9GGD - chains A and T of the 5 polymer chains in the assembly; structure by electron microscopy, 2.67 A resolution.

[Chain A]
Molecule: DNA polymerase subunit gamma-1
Organism: Homo sapiens
Notes: EC 2.7.7.7, 3.1.11.-, 4.2.99.-
Reference sequence: P54098 (DPOG1_HUMAN); residue numbers follow UniProt; this construct covers 26-1239
Sequence (1221 residues; each row starts with the number of its first residue):
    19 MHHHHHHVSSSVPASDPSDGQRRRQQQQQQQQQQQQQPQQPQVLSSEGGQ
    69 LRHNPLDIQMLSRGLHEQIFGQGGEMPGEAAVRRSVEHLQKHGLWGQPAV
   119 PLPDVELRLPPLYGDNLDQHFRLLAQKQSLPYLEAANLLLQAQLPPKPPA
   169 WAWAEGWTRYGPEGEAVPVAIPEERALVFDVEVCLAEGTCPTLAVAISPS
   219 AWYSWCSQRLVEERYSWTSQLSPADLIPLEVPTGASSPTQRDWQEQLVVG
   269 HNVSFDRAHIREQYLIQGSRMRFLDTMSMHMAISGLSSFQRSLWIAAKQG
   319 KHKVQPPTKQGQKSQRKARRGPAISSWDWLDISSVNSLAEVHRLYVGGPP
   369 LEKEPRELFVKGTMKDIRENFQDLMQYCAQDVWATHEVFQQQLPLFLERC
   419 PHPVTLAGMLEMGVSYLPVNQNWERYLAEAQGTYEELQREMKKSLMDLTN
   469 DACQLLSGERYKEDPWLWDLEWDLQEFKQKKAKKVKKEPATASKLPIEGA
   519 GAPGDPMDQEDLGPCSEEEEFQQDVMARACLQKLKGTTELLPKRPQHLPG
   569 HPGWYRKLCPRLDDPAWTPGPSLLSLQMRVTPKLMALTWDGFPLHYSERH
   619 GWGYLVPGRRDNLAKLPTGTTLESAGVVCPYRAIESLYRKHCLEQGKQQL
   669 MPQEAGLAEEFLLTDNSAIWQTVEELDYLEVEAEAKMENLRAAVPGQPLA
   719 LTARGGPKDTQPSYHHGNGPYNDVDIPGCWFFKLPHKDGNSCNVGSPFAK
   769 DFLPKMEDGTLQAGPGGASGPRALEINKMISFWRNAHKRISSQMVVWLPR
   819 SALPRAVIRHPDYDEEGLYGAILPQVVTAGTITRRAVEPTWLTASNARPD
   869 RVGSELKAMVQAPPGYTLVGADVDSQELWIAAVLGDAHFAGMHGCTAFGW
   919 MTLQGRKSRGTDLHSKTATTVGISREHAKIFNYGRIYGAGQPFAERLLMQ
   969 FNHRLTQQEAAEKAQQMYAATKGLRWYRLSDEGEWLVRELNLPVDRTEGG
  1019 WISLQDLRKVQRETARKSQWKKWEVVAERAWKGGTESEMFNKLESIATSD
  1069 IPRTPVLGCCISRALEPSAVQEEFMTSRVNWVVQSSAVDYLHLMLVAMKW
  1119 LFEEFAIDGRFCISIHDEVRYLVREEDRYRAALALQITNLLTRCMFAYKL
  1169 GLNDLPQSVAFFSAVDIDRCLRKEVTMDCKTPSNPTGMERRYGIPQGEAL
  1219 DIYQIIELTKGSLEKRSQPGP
Not modelled in the structure: 19-66, 249-262, 318-341, 499-531, 627-647, 663-730, 989-1050, 1234-1239
Differences from the reference sequence: initiating methionine (19); expression tag (20-25); engineered mutation Thr467 (Ala in P54098)
Metal / ion sites: Ca2+: Asp890, Val891, Asp1135 (together with 2'-deoxycytidine-5'-triphosphate)
Ligand contacts:
  - A1IK1 (1-[(4S)-8-chloranyl-3,4-dihydro-2H-chromen-4-yl]-3-(1-phenylpyrazol-3-yl)urea): Gln564, His565, Leu566, Pro567, His569, Tyr573, Cys577, Pro578, Leu580, Trp585, Pro587, Gly588
  - 2'-deoxycytidine-5'-triphosphate (DCP): Arg853, Asp890, Val891, Asp892, Ser893, Gln894, Glu895, Lys925, His932, Arg943, Lys947, Ile948, Tyr951, Tyr955, Asp1135
Swiss-Prot annotation at these positions:
  - region: Gln43 to Gln55 (Does not contribute to polymerase and exonuclease enzymatic activities), Thr858 to Asn864 (Trigger loop)
  - motif: Val196 to Glu200 (Exo I), Val267 to Arg275 (Exo II), Tyr395 to Thr403 (Exo III), Val887 to Leu896 (Pol A), Arg943 to Gly958 (Pol B), His1134 to Val1141 (Pol C)
  - active site: Asp198 (Exonuclease activity)
  - binding site (DNA): Ser306, Ser593, Lys806, Thr849, Thr1094, Ser1095
  - binding site (RNA): Arg579, His754, Gly763, Lys768, Ser863, Arg869
  - binding site (a 2'-deoxyribonucleoside 5'-triphosphate): Asp890, Val891, Ser893, Glu895, Arg943, Lys947, Tyr951, Asp1135
  - binding site (Mg(2+)): Asp890, Val891, Asp1135
  - site (Critical for replication fidelity and mismatch recognition): Arg853, Gln1102
  - natural variant: Gln55 (Q55QQ; Q55QQQ), Arg227 (R227W: In PEOB1 and MTDPS4B), Arg232 (R232G: In MTDPS4A; R232H: In LS), Leu244 (L244P: In MTDPS4A), Thr251 (T251I: In PEOB1, MTDPS4A and MTDPS4B), Gly268 (G268A: In PEOB1), Arg275 (R275Q: Found in a patient with epileptic encephalopathy, developmental delay and moderate intellectual disability; uncertain significance), His277 (H277L: In PEOB1; uncertain significance), Gly303 (G303R: In MTDPS4A), Leu304 (L304R: In PEOB1 and SANDO; L304SANDO: In PEOB1), Ser305 (S305R: In MTDPS4A), Gln308 (Q308H: In PEOB1), 51 further natural variant entries in UniProt
  - mutagenesis: Asp198 (D198A: Abolishes exonuclease activity; when associated with A-200. Decreases polymerase exonucleolytic proofreading by 30-fold for the T:G mismatch and by 14-fold for the A:A mismatch ...), Glu200 (E200A: Abolishes exonuclease activity; when associated with A-198. Decreases polymerase exonucleolytic proofreading by 30-fold for the T:G mismatch and by 14-fold for the A:A mismatch ...), Asp274 (D274A: Unable to idle at the 5'-end of the nascent DNA strand. Continues DNA synthesis into double-stranded DNA past the 5'-end creating a flap structure that cannot be ligated), Lys498 (K498C: Decreases processive DNA synthesis), Lys499 (K499C: Decreases processive DNA synthesis), Lys501 (K501C: Decreases processive DNA synthesis), Val543 to Leu558 (Markedly decreases the stimulation by POLG2, resulting in impaired processive DNA synthesis), Leu549 (L549N: Decreases processive DNA synthesis), Leu552 (L552N: Decreases processive DNA synthesis), Lys553 (K553N: Decreases processive DNA synthesis), Arg853 (R853A: Abolishes primer DNA extention in the presence of dNTPs. Impairs intrinsic polymerase processivity. Enhances exonuclease activity leading to primer DNA degradation), Asp890 (D890N: Abolishes DNA polymerase activity), 1 further mutagenesis entry in UniProt
From the paper describing this entry:
  - binding site for A1IK1: Leu566, His569, Trp585, Gly588
  - disease-associated variants - R232H, A467T: decreased catalytic activity
  - mutagenesis - L566A, H569A, W585A: abolished binding to A1IK1

[Chain T]
Molecule: template strand (40-nt DNA)
Sequence (40 nucleotides; each row starts with the number of its first residue):
     1 TTTTTTTTTTATCCGGGCTCCTCTAGACTCGACCGCATGC
Not modelled in the structure: 1-13, 34-40

[Chain A / chain T interface]
Contacting residue pairs (49):
  Leu304(A) - DC18(T)  phosphate contact
  Ser305(A) - DG17(T)  hydrogen bond to the phosphate
  Ser305(A) - DC18(T)  phosphate contact
  Ser306(A) - DC18(T)  hydrogen bond to the phosphate
  Arg309(A) - DT19(T)  salt bridge to the phosphate
  Lys498(A) - DC33(T)  salt bridge to the phosphate
  Pro560(A) - DC33(T)  phosphate contact
  Lys561(A) - DC33(T)  phosphate contact
  Ser593(A) - DC23(T)  hydrogen bond to the phosphate
  Gln595(A) - DC23(T)  sugar contact
  Met596(A) - DC23(T)  phosphate contact
  Met596(A) - DT24(T)  phosphate contact
  Arg597(A) - DT24(T)  hydrogen bond to the phosphate
  Arg597(A) - DA25(T)  salt bridge to the phosphate
  Arg802(A) - DC21(T)  phosphate contact
  Asn803(A) - DC21(T)  sugar contact
  Lys806(A) - DC21(T)  salt bridge to the phosphate
  Lys806(A) - DT22(T)  salt bridge to the phosphate
  Arg807(A) - DC20(T)  sugar contact
  Gly848(A) - DC18(T)  phosphate contact
  Thr849(A) - DG17(T)  phosphate contact
  Thr849(A) - DC18(T)  phosphate contact
  Ile850(A) - DG17(T)  phosphate contact
  Ile850(A) - DC18(T)  phosphate contact
  Thr851(A) - DG17(T)  sugar contact
  Arg853(A) - DG16(T)  base contact
  Arg853(A) - DG17(T)  base contact
  Val855(A) - DC18(T)  phosphate contact
  Val855(A) - DT19(T)  phosphate contact
  Pro857(A) - DT19(T)  phosphate contact
  Pro857(A) - DC20(T)  phosphate contact
  Ile948(A) - DG15(T)  base contact
  Tyr951(A) - DG15(T)  base contact
  Gly952(A) - DG15(T)  base contact
  Tyr955(A) - DG15(T)  base contact
  Gly956(A) - DC14(T)  sugar contact
  Gly956(A) - DG15(T)  phosphate contact
  Ala957(A) - DG15(T)  hydrogen bond to the sugar
  Gly958(A) - DG15(T)  hydrogen bond to the phosphate
  Phe961(A) - DG15(T)  base contact
  Thr1094(A) - DC14(T)  base contact
  Thr1094(A) - DG16(T)  sugar contact
  Ser1095(A) - DG16(T)  phosphate contact
  Ser1095(A) - DG17(T)  hydrogen bond to the phosphate
  Asn1098(A) - DG15(T)  base contact
  Asn1098(A) - DG16(T)  sugar contact
  Gln1102(A) - DG16(T)  base contact
  Gln1102(A) - DG17(T)  sugar contact
  His1134(A) - DG17(T)  base contact
Other interface residues (no listed pair), chain A (39 interface residues in all): Met299, Glu856, Thr861, Met1093

[Overview]
Chain A and chain T form an interface of 39 and 13 residues respectively; the contacts include 7 hydrogen
bonds and 5 salt bridges. Among the polar pairs are Ala957(A)-DG15(T), Ser305(A)-DG17(T) and
Ser306(A)-DC18(T). The paper reports a binding site for A1IK1 at Leu566(A), His569(A) and Trp585(A) among
others; L566A, H569A and W585A of chain A abolish binding to A1IK1; 5 substitutions were tested in all.
Chain A is DNA polymerase subunit gamma-1 (Homo sapiens) and chain T is template strand (40-nt DNA); the
structure, Structure of the A467T mutant of human mitochondrial DNA polymerase gamma in complex with PZL-A,
was determined by electron microscopy (same publication as 9GGB, 9GGC, 9GGE and 9GGF).
